PDB entry 8QCA | electron microscopy, 2.84 A resolution | chains A and D of the 6 polymer chains in the assembly

Chain A:
Molecule: Antiviral helicase SKI2
Source organism: Saccharomyces cerevisiae
Notes: EC 3.6.4.13
Reference sequence: P35207 (SKI2_YEAST); numbering as in UniProt (aligned over 1-1287)
Amino-acid sequence (1287 residues; row label = number of the first residue in the row):
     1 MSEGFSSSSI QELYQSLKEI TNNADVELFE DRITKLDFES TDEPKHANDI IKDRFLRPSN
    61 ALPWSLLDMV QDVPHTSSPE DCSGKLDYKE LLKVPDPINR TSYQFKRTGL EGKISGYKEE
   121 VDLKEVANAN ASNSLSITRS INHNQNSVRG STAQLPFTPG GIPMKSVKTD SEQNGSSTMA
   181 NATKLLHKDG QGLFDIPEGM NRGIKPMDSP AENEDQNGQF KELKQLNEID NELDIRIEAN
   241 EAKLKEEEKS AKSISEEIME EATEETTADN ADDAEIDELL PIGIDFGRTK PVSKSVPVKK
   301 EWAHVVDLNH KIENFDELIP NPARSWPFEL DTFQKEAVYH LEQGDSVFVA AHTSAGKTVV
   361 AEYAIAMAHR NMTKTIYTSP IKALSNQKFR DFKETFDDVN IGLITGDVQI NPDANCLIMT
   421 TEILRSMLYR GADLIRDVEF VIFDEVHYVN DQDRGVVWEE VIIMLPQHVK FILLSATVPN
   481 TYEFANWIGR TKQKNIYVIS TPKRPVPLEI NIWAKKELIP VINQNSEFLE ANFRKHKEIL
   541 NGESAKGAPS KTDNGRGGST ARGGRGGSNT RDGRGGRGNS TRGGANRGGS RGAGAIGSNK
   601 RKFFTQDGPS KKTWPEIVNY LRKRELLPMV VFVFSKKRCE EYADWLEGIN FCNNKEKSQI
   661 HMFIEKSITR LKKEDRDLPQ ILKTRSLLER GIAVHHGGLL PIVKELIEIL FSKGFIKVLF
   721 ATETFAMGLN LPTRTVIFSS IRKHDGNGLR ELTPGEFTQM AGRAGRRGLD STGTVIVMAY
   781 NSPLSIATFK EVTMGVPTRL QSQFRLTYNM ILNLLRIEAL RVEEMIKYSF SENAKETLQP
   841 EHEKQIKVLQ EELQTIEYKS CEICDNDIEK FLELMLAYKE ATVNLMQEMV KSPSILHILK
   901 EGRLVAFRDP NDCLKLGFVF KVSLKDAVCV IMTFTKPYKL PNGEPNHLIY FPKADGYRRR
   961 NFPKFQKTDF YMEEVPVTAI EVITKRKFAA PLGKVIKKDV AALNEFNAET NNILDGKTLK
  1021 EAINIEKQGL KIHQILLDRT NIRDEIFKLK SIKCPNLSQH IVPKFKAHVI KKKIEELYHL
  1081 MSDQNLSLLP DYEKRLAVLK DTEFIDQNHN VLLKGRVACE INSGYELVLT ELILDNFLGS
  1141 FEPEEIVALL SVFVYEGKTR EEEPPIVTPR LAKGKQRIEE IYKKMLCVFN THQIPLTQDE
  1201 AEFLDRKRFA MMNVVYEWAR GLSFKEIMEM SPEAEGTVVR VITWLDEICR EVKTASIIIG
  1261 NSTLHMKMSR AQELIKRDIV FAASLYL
Unresolved in the structure: 1-7, 25-27, 40-44, 75-87, 122-128, 163-184, 208-300, 309-318, 452-454, 542-606, 833-1086
Curated features (UniProtKB/Swiss-Prot):
  - region: Arg-556 to Arg-577 (RNA-binding RGG-box)
  - motif: Asp-444 to His-447 (DEVH box)
  - binding site (ATP): Ala-351 to Thr-358
  - modified residue: Ser-209 (Phosphoserine)

Chain D:
Molecule: Antiviral protein SKI8
Source organism: Saccharomyces cerevisiae
Reference sequence: Q02793 (SKI8_YEAST); residue numbers follow UniProt; this construct covers 1-397
Amino-acid sequence (397 residues; row label = number of the first residue in the row):
     1 MSKVFIATAN AGKAHDADIF SVSACNSFTV SCSGDGYLKV WDNKLLDNEN PKDKSYSHFV
    61 HKSGLHHVDV LQAIERDAFE LCLVATTSFS GDLLFYRITR EDETKKVIFE KLDLLDSDMK
   121 KHSFWALKWG ASNDRLLSHR LVATDVKGTT YIWKFHPFAD ESNSLTLNWS PTLELQGTVE
   181 SPMTPSQFAT SVDISERGLI ATGFNNGTVQ ISELSTLRPL YNFESQHSMI NNSNSIRSVK
   241 FSPQGSLLAI AHDSNSFGCI TLYETEFGER IGSLSVPTHS SQASLGEFAH SSWVMSLSFN
   301 DSGETLCSAG WDGKLRFWDV KTKERITTLN MHCDDIEIEE DILAVDEHGD SLAEPGVFDV
   361 KFLKKGWRSG MGADLNESLC CVCLDRSIRW FREAGGK
Unresolved in the structure: 1-2, 160-167, 226-230, 279-286, 337-340, 370-376, 393-397

Interface between chain A and chain D:
Residue-residue contacts - 13 pairs, chain A then chain D:
  Pro-1165(A) / Tyr-221(D)
  Ile-1166(A) / Tyr-221(D)
  Val-1167(A) / Leu-220(D)
  Val-1167(A) / Tyr-221(D)
  Val-1167(A) / Asn-222(D)  hydrogen bond (backbone-backbone)
  Thr-1168(A) / Asn-222(D)
  Pro-1169(A) / Asn-222(D)
  Tyr-1216(A) / Asn-222(D)  hydrogen bond
  Glu-1217(A) / Pro-219(D)
  Arg-1220(A) / Pro-182(D)  hydrogen bond (side chain-backbone)
  Arg-1220(A) / Met-183(D)
  Arg-1220(A) / Asn-222(D)
  Met-1230(A) / Arg-218(D)
Interface residues without a listed pair, chain A (11 interface residues in all): Glu-1226, Glu-1229
Interface residues without a listed pair, chain D (10 interface residues in all): Thr-184, Glu-266, Phe-267

Overview:
Chain A and chain D form an interface of 11 and 10 residues respectively, with 3 hydrogen bonds. Polar pairs
include Tyr-1216(A)/Asn-222(D), Arg-1220(A)/Pro-182(D) and Val-1167(A)/Asn-222(D). UniProt lists 8 ATP-binding
residues on chain A.
Here chain A is Antiviral helicase SKI2 and chain D is Antiviral protein SKI8, both from Saccharomyces
cerevisiae. Entry 8QCA (CryoEM structure of a S. Cerevisiae Ski2387 complex in the closed state bound to RNA)
was determined by electron microscopy (same publication as 8QCF, 8Q9T and 8QCB).
